Entry 2PO7 (X-ray diffraction, 2.20 A resolution); this record covers chains A and B.

[Chain A (and B)]
Protein: Ferrochelatase, mitochondrial
From: Homo sapiens
Notes: EC 4.99.1.1; fragment: Mature Protein; chain B of this document is another copy of the same molecule, construct and numbering; everything in this record applies to it too
Reference sequence: P22830 (HEMH_HUMAN); numbering as in UniProt (aligned over 65-423)
Sequence (359 residues; numbered 65 to 423; the number before each row is that of its first residue):
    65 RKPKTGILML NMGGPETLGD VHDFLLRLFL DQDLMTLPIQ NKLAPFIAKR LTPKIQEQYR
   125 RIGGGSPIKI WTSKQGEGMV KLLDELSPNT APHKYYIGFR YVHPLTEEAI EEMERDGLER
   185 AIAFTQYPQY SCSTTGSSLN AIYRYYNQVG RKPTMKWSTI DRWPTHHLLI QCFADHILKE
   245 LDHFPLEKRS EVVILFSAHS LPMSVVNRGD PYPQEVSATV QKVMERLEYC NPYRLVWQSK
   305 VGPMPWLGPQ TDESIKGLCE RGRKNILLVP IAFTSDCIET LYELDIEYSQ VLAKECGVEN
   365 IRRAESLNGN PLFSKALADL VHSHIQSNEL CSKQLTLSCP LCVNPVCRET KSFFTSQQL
Construct notes: engineered mutation Gln96 (Arg in P22830), Leu115 (Arg in P22830), Cys341 (His in P22830)
Ion coordination: 2Fe-2S cluster Fe: Cys196, Cys403, Cys406, Cys411
Small-molecule neighbours:
  - cholic acid (CHD), molecule 1: Met76, Phe88, Leu89, Leu92, Phe93, Leu98, Met99, Ile119, Gln122, Ser195, Ser197, His263, Leu265, Pro266, Val269, Arg272, Ser303, Val305, Trp310, Glu343
  - cholic acid (CHD), molecule 2: Phe93, Met99, Leu101, Ile111, Arg114, Leu115, Pro266, Val305, Gly306, Met308, Trp310
  - cholic acid (CHD), molecule 3: Leu101, Pro102, Leu107, Phe110, Ile111, Arg114
  - 2Fe-2S cluster (FES): Cys196, Arg272, Ser402, Cys403, Cys406, Cys411
Swiss-Prot annotation at these positions:
  - active site: His230, Asp383
  - binding site (protoporphyrin IX): Tyr123, Ser130
  - binding site ([2Fe-2S] cluster): Cys196, Cys403, Cys406, Cys411
  - modified residue: Lys138 (N6-succinyllysine), Lys415 (N6-acetyllysine)
  - natural variant: Ile71 (I71K: In EPP1), Gln96 (R96Q: this construct carries the variant), Gln139 (Q139L: In EPP1), Ser151 (S151P: In EPP1), Glu178 (E178K: In EPP1), Leu182 (L182R: In EPP1), Ile186 (I186T: In EPP1), Tyr191 (Y191H: In EPP1), Pro192 (P192T: In EPP1), Cys236 (C236Y: In EPP1), Phe260 (F260L: In EPP1), Ser264 (S264L: In EPP1), 10 further natural variant entries in UniProt
  - mutagenesis: Phe110 (F110A: Increases activity inhibition upon interaction with PGRMC1), Cys196 (C196S: Loss of activity), Cys360 (C360S: No loss of activity), Cys395 (C395S: No loss of activity), Cys403 (C403D/H: Loss of activity), Cys406 (C406D/H/S: Loss of activity), Cys411 (C411H/S: Loss of activity), Phe417 (F417L: Decreased activity; F417Y/W: Greatly reduced activity)
What the authors report for this chain:
  - conformationally variable residues (side-chain flip): Asn75, Met76, Arg164, His263, Phe337, Glu343
  - mutagenesis - N75A, H341C, E343D: decreased catalytic activity
  - mutagenesis - M76A: abolished catalytic activity
  - catalytic residues: His263 (proposed by the authors, not directly observed)

[Interface between chain A and chain B]
Contacting residue pairs (77; chain A residue first):
  Thr229(A) - Glu289(B)  hydrogen bond
  Val257(A) - Leu401(B)  hydrophobic
  Met267(A) - Met267(B)  hydrophobic
  Val270(A) - Gly312(B)
  Val270(A) - Pro313(B)
  Asn271(A) - Gly312(B)  hydrogen bond (side chain-backbone)
  Asn271(A) - Pro313(B)
  Gly273(A) - Arg298(B)  hydrogen bond (backbone-side chain)
  Gly273(A) - Pro313(B)
  Pro275(A) - Arg298(B)
  Gln278(A) - Ser281(B)  hydrogen bond (side chain-backbone)
  Gln278(A) - Gln285(B)  hydrogen bond
  Gln278(A) - Tyr297(B)  hydrogen bond
  Gln278(A) - Leu299(B)
  Ser281(A) - Gln278(B)  hydrogen bond (backbone-side chain)
  Ser281(A) - Ser281(B)
  Ala282(A) - Gln285(B)
  Val284(A) - Gln278(B)
  Gln285(A) - Gln278(B)  hydrogen bond
  Gln285(A) - Ala282(B)
  Glu289(A) - Thr229(B)  hydrogen bond
  Tyr293(A) - Lys397(B)
  Cys294(A) - Lys397(B)
  Asn295(A) - Lys397(B)
  Pro296(A) - Lys397(B)
  Pro296(A) - Gln398(B)
  Pro296(A) - Thr400(B)
  Pro296(A) - Leu401(B)  hydrophobic
  Tyr297(A) - Gln278(B)  hydrogen bond
  Tyr297(A) - Gln398(B)
  Tyr297(A) - Leu401(B)
  Arg298(A) - Gly273(B)  hydrogen bond (side chain-backbone)
  Arg298(A) - Pro275(B)
  Arg298(A) - Gln398(B)
  Arg298(A) - Leu401(B)  hydrogen bond (side chain-backbone)
  Arg298(A) - Ser402(B)
  Arg298(A) - Cys403(B)
  Leu299(A) - Gln278(B)
  Gly312(A) - Val270(B)
  Gly312(A) - Asn271(B)  hydrogen bond (backbone-side chain)
  Pro313(A) - Val270(B)
  Pro313(A) - Asn271(B)
  Pro313(A) - Gly273(B)
  Glu317(A) - Leu405(B)
  Ser318(A) - Pro404(B)
  Gly321(A) - Pro404(B)
  Leu322(A) - Leu401(B)  hydrophobic
  Leu322(A) - Pro404(B)
  Arg325(A) - Pro404(B)  hydrogen bond (side chain-backbone)
  Arg325(A) - Leu405(B)
  Arg325(A) - Cys406(B)  hydrogen bond (side chain-backbone)
  Arg327(A) - Thr400(B)  hydrogen bond (side chain-backbone)
  Arg327(A) - Leu401(B)
  Lys397(A) - Tyr293(B)
  Lys397(A) - Cys294(B)
  Lys397(A) - Asn295(B)
  Lys397(A) - Pro296(B)
  Gln398(A) - Pro296(B)
  Gln398(A) - Tyr297(B)
  Gln398(A) - Arg298(B)
  Thr400(A) - Pro296(B)
  Thr400(A) - Arg327(B)  hydrogen bond (backbone-side chain)
  Leu401(A) - Val257(B)  hydrophobic
  Leu401(A) - Pro296(B)  hydrophobic
  Leu401(A) - Tyr297(B)
  Leu401(A) - Arg298(B)  hydrogen bond (backbone-side chain)
  Leu401(A) - Leu322(B)  hydrophobic
  Leu401(A) - Arg327(B)
  Cys403(A) - Arg298(B)
  Cys403(A) - Arg325(B)
  Pro404(A) - Ser318(B)
  Pro404(A) - Gly321(B)
  Pro404(A) - Leu322(B)
  Pro404(A) - Arg325(B)  hydrogen bond (backbone-side chain)
  Leu405(A) - Glu317(B)
  Leu405(A) - Arg325(B)
  Cys406(A) - Arg325(B)  hydrogen bond (backbone-side chain)
Other interface residues (no listed pair), chain A (40 interface residues in all): Trp310, Leu311, Ser402, Val407
Other interface residues (no listed pair), chain B (41 interface residues in all): Arg272, Val284, Trp310, Leu311, Val407

[In short]
The interface between chain A and chain B involves 40 residues on one side and 41 on the other, with 20
hydrogen bonds. Polar pairs include Thr229(A)-Glu289(B), Asn271(A)-Gly312(B) and Gly273(A)-Arg298(B). The
paper reports the catalytic residue His263(A); N75A, H341C and E343D of chain A reduce catalytic activity.
Both chains are Ferrochelatase, mitochondrial (Homo sapiens). Entry 2PO7 (Crystal structure of human
ferrochelatase mutant with His 341 replaced by Cys) was determined by X-ray diffraction (same publication as
2PNJ and 2PO5).
